7RLV - chains B and A of the 3 polymer chains in the assembly; structure by X-ray diffraction, 2.20 A resolution.

[Chain B]
Protein: 2F2 Fab light chain
From: Mus musculus
Notes: antibody fragment or engineered binder
Sequence (221 residues; numbered -1 to 214 plus 5 insertion-coded residues; the number before each row is that of its first residue; a row labelled like 27A-27E holds insertion residues (27A, then the next letters in order); numbers below 1 keep their minus sign (Asn-1 is residue -1)):
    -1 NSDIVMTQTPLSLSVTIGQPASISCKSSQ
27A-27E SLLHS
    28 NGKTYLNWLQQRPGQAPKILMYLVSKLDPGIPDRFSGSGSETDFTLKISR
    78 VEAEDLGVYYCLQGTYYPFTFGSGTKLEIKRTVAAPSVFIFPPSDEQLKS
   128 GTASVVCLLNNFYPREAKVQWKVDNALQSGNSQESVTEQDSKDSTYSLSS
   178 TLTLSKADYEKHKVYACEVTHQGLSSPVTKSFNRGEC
Not modelled in the structure: -1 to 0
Disulfide bonds: Cys23-Cys88, Cys134-Cys194

[Chain A]
Protein: 2F2 Fab heavy chain
From: Mus musculus
Notes: antibody fragment or engineered binder
Sequence (224 residues; numbered 1 to 216 plus 8 insertion-coded residues; the number before each row is that of its first residue; a row labelled like 82A-82C holds insertion residues (82A, then the next letters in order)):
     1 NSQLQQSGPELVKPGASVKISCKASGYSFTGYYMHWVKQSHVKSLEWIGR
    51 ID
   52A P
    53 YDGATSYNQNFKDKASLTVDKSSTTGFMEL
82A-82C HSL
    83 TSEDSAVYYCAREGHWDG
100A-100D DWYF
   101 DVWGAGTTVTVSSASTKGPSVFPLAPSSKSTSGGTAALGCLVKDYFPEPV
   151 TVSWNSGALTSGVHTFPAVLQSSGLYSLSSVVTVPSSSLGTQTYICNVNH
   201 KPSNTKVDKKVEPKSC
Not modelled in the structure: 1-2, 127-133, 215-216
Disulfide bonds: Cys22-Cys92, Cys140-Cys196

[Chain B / chain A interface]
Contacting residue pairs - 71 pairs, chain B then chain A:
  Lys30(B) - Gly100(A)
  Lys30(B) - Asp100A(A)  salt bridge
  Leu36(B) - Trp103(A)  hydrophobic
  Gln38(B) - Gln39(A)  hydrogen bond
  Gln38(B) - Tyr91(A)  hydrogen bond
  Gln42(B) - Tyr91(A)
  Ala43(B) - Tyr91(A)  hydrophobic
  Ala43(B) - Trp103(A)  hydrophobic
  Ala43(B) - Gly104(A)
  Pro44(B) - Tyr91(A)
  Pro44(B) - Trp103(A)  hydrogen bond (backbone-side chain)
  Ile46(B) - Tyr100C(A)  hydrophobic
  Ile46(B) - Phe100D(A)
  Tyr49(B) - Trp98(A)
  Tyr49(B) - Asp100A(A)
  Tyr49(B) - Tyr100C(A)  hydrophobic
  Leu50(B) - Asp100A(A)
  Lys53(B) - Asp100A(A)
  Asp55(B) - Tyr100C(A)  hydrogen bond
  Pro56(B) - Trp98(A)
  Tyr87(B) - Gln39(A)  hydrogen bond
  Tyr87(B) - Val42(A)  hydrogen bond (side chain-backbone)
  Tyr87(B) - Lys43(A)
  Tyr87(B) - Ser44(A)
  Tyr87(B) - Leu45(A)
  Tyr94(B) - Trp47(A)  hydrophobic
  Tyr94(B) - Tyr59(A)  hydrogen bond (side chain-backbone)
  Tyr94(B) - Gln61(A)
  Pro95(B) - Trp47(A)  hydrophobic
  Phe96(B) - His35(A)
  Phe96(B) - Trp47(A)
  Phe98(B) - Leu45(A)
  Phe98(B) - Trp47(A)
  Ser100(B) - Lys43(A)
  Gly101(B) - Lys43(A)
  Phe116(B) - Thr135(A)
  Phe116(B) - Ala137(A)  hydrophobic
  Phe118(B) - Leu124(A)
  Phe118(B) - Ala125(A)
  Phe118(B) - Ala137(A)
  Phe118(B) - Leu138(A)  hydrophobic
  Ser121(B) - Phe122(A)
  Ser121(B) - Pro123(A)
  Glu123(B) - Val121(A)
  Glu123(B) - Phe122(A)
  Glu123(B) - Pro123(A)
  Glu123(B) - Lys209(A)  salt bridge
  Gln124(B) - Phe122(A)
  Gln124(B) - Lys143(A)
  Ser131(B) - Leu141(A)
  Ser131(B) - Lys143(A)
  Val133(B) - Leu124(A)  hydrophobic
  Leu135(B) - Ala137(A)  hydrophobic
  Leu135(B) - Phe166(A)  hydrophobic
  Leu135(B) - Val181(A)  hydrophobic
  Asn137(B) - His164(A)  hydrogen bond
  Asn137(B) - Thr183(A)
  Asn138(B) - His164(A)  hydrogen bond
  Gln160(B) - Val169(A)
  Gln160(B) - Leu170(A)  hydrogen bond (side chain-backbone)
  Glu161(B) - Val169(A)
  Ser162(B) - Phe166(A)
  Ser162(B) - Pro167(A)  hydrogen bond (side chain-backbone)
  Ser162(B) - Val169(A)
  Val163(B) - Pro167(A)
  Thr164(B) - Phe166(A)
  Ser174(B) - His164(A)
  Ser174(B) - Phe166(A)
  Leu175(B) - Phe166(A)
  Ser176(B) - Phe166(A)
  Cys214(B) - Lys214(A)
Also at the interface, not in a pair above, chain B (44 interface residues in all): Asp1, Asn34, Lys45, Val85, Leu89, Asp167
Also at the interface, not in a pair above, chain A (45 interface residues in all): Val37, Glu46, Ser58, Asn60, Asn62, Glu95, Pro126, Ala136, Ser179

[Overview]
44 residues of chain B face 45 of chain A across their interface, with 11 hydrogen bonds and 2 salt bridges.
Polar pairs include Lys30(B)-Asp100A(A), Glu123(B)-Lys209(A) and Gln38(B)-Gln39(A).
Here chain B is 2F2 Fab light chain and chain A is 2F2 Fab heavy chain, both from Mus musculus. Entry 7RLV
(Antibody 2F2 in complex with P. vivax CSP peptide GDRADGQPAGDRADGQPA) was determined by X-ray diffraction,
deposited together with 7RLW, 7RLX, 7RLY and 7RLZ.
